Entry 6Z3M (X-ray diffraction, 5.50 A resolution (low resolution: residue-level contacts below are approximate; hydrogen-bond / salt-bridge calls are withheld)); this record covers chains A and c of the 10 polymer chains in the assembly.

== Chain A ==
Name: Growth/differentiation factor 5
From: Homo sapiens
Reference sequence: P43026 (GDF5_HUMAN); residues 387-501 here = UniProt positions 387-501
Amino-acid sequence (117 residues; row label = number of the first residue in the row):
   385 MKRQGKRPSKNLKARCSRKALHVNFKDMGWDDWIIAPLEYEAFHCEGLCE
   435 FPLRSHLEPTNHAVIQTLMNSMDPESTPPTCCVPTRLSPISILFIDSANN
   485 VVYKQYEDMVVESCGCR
Unresolved in the structure: 385-396
Construct notes: initiating methionine (385); expression tag (386)
Disulfide bonds: C400-C466, C429-C498, C433-C500
Reported in the primary citation:
  - specificity-determining residues: D416 (by similarity / conservation)
  - mutagenesis - R438A, R438L: increased binding to BMPR1A (citing earlier work)

== Chain c ==
Name: RGM domain family member B
From: Homo sapiens
Reference sequence: Q6NW40 (RGMB_HUMAN); residue numbers follow UniProt; this construct covers 53-412
Amino-acid sequence (371 residues; row label = number of the first residue in the row):
    50 ETGQCRIQKCTTDFVSLTSHLNSAVDGFDSEFCKALRAYAGCTQRTSKAC
   100 RGNLVYHSAVLGISDLMSQRNCSKDGPTSSTNPEVTHDPCNYHSHAGARE
   150 HRRGDQNPPSYLFCGLFGDPHLRTFKDNFQTCKVEGAWPLIDNNYLSVQV
   200 TNVPVVPGSSATATNKITIIFKAHHGCTDQKVYQAVTDDLPAAFVDGTTS
   250 GGDSDAKSLRIVERESGHYVEMHARYIGTTVFVRQVGRYLTLAIRMPEDL
   300 AMSYEESQDLQLCVNGCPLSERIDDGQGQVSAILGHSLPRTSLVQAWPGY
   350 TLETANTQCHEKMPVKDIYFQSCVFDLLTTGDANFTAAAHSALEDVEALH
   400 PRKERWHIFPSSGTKHHHHHH
Unresolved in the structure: 50-157, 168, 263-267, 322-420
Construct notes: expression tag (50-52, 413-420); conflict G225 (Glu in Q6NW40)
Disulfide bonds: C163-C312, C181-C316
UniProt features mapped onto this chain:
  - site: D168, P169 (Cleavage)
  - glycosylation (N-linked (GlcNAc...) asparagine): N120, N383
Reported in the primary citation:
  - mutagenesis - H106R: decreased signaling in response to BMP2

== Interface between chain A and chain c ==
Contacting residue pairs - 12 pairs, chain A then chain c:
  I419(A) - F281(c)
  A420(A) - F162(c)
  P421(A) - F162(c)
  P421(A) - R294(c)
  L422(A) - R294(c)
  S475(A) - F162(c)
  L477(A) - A292(c)
  I479(A) - Y268(c)
  V485(A) - F166(c)
  Y487(A) - R172(c)
  Y487(A) - F178(c)
  K488(A) - R172(c)
Interface residues without a listed pair, chain A (12 interface residues in all): I476, N483
Interface residues without a listed pair, chain c (11 interface residues in all): C163, V285, I293
The authors on this interface:
  - interface residues, chain A: I419(A), L477(A), V485(A)
  - interface residues, chain c: F162(c), R172(c), Y268(c), F281(c), A292(c)
  - hot spots on chain c (mutagenesis) - G101R (Kd > 150 uM): decreased binding to Growth/differentiation factor 5 (chain A)
  - hot spots on chain c (mutagenesis) - L103E: abolished binding to Growth/differentiation factor 5 (chain A)

== Overview ==
12 residues of chain A and 11 residues of chain c are in contact. The paper reports that R438A and R438L of
chain A increase binding to BMPR1A; interface residues I419(A), L477(A) and F162(c) among others; 5
substitutions were tested in all.
Chain A is Growth/differentiation factor 5 and chain c is RGM domain family member B, both from Homo sapiens;
the structure, Repulsive Guidance Molecule B (RGMB) in complex with Growth Differentiation Factor 5 (GDF5) and
Neogenin 1 ..., was determined by X-ray diffraction, deposited together with 6Z3G, 6Z3H, 6Z3J and 6Z3L.
